8HLO - chains A and C; structure by X-ray diffraction, 1.17 A resolution.

Chain A:
Name: Arf-GAP with SH3 domain, ANK repeat and PH domain-containing protein 1
Source organism: Mus musculus
Notes: fragment: SH3 domain
Reference sequence: Q9QWY8 (ASAP1_MOUSE); residues 1087-1147 here = UniProt positions 1087-1147
Sequence (67 residues; each row starts with the number of its first residue):
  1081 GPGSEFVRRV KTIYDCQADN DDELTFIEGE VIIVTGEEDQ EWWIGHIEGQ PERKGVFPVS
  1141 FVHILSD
Construct notes: expression tag (1081-1086)
Curated features (UniProtKB/Swiss-Prot):
  - modified residue: Ser1146 (Phosphoserine)
Reported in the primary citation:
  - specificity-determining residues: Cys1096 (by similarity / conservation)

Chain C:
Name: Proline rich motif from MICAL1
Source organism: Homo sapiens
Reference sequence: Q8TDZ2 (MICA1_HUMAN); residue numbers follow UniProt; this construct covers 828-836
Sequence (13 residues; numbered 824 to 836; the number before each row is that of its first residue):
   824 GPGSEPPPKP PRS
Construct notes: expression tag (824-827)
Curated features (UniProtKB/Swiss-Prot):
  - site: Lys832 (Important for interaction with ARHGAP26 AND ARHGAP10)
  - mutagenesis: Lys832 (K832A: Abolishes interaction with ARHGAP26 AND ARHGAP10)
Reported in the primary citation:
  - specificity-determining residues: Lys832 (by similarity / conservation)

How chain A and chain C interact:
Residue-residue contacts (20; chain A residue first):
  Tyr1094(A) - Pro830(C)
  Asp1095(A) - Ser827(C)  hydrogen bond
  Asp1095(A) - Pro829(C)
  Cys1096(A) - Lys832(C)  hydrogen bond
  Gln1097(A) - Lys832(C)  hydrogen bond (backbone-side chain)
  Asp1099(A) - Lys832(C)  salt bridge
  Asn1100(A) - Arg835(C)
  Asp1102(A) - Arg835(C)  salt bridge
  Glu1103(A) - Arg835(C)  salt bridge
  Glu1118(A) - Arg835(C)  salt bridge
  Asp1119(A) - Ser836(C)  hydrogen bond
  Glu1121(A) - Pro833(C)
  Trp1122(A) - Pro833(C)
  Trp1122(A) - Pro834(C)  hydrogen bond (side chain-backbone)
  Trp1122(A) - Arg835(C)
  Val1136(A) - Arg835(C)
  Pro1138(A) - Pro833(C)
  Phe1141(A) - Pro830(C)
  Phe1141(A) - Pro831(C)
  Phe1141(A) - Lys832(C)
Other interface residues (no listed pair), chain A (16 interface residues in all): Ser1140
The authors on this interface:
  - specific contacts: Cys1096(A)-Lys832(C), Asp1099(A)-Lys832(C)
  - hot spots on chain A (mutagenesis) - D1102K, F1141Q: abolished binding to Proline rich motif from MICAL1 (chain C)
  - interface residues, chain C: Lys832(C), Arg835(C)
  - hot spots on chain C (mutagenesis) - R835E: abolished binding to Arf-GAP with SH3 domain, ANK repeat and PH domain-containing protein 1 (chain A)

Overview:
16 residues of chain A and 9 residues of chain C are in contact; the contacts include 5 hydrogen bonds and 4
salt bridges. Among the polar pairs are Asp1099(A)-Lys832(C), Asp1102(A)-Arg835(C) and Glu1103(A)-Arg835(C).
The authors report contacts between Cys1096(A) and Lys832(C) and Asp1099(A) and Lys832(C). From the paper:
D1102K and F1141Q of chain A abolish binding to Proline rich motif from MICAL1 (chain C); interface residues
Lys832(C) and Arg835(C).
Chain A is Arf-GAP with SH3 domain, ANK repeat and PH domain-containing protein 1 (Mus musculus) and chain C
is Proline rich motif from MICAL1 (Homo sapiens); the structure, Crystal structure of ASAP1-SH3 and MICAL1-PRM
complex, was determined by X-ray diffraction.
